PDB entry 7O4L | electron microscopy, 3.40 A resolution | chains 1 and 6 of the 17 polymer chains in the assembly

Chain 1:
Name: General transcription and DNA repair factor IIH subunit TFB1
Source organism: Saccharomyces cerevisiae (strain ATCC 204508 / S288c)
UniProtKB: P32776 (TFB1_YEAST); residues 1-642 here = UniProt positions 1-642
Amino-acid sequence (645 residues; numbered -2 to 642; the number before each row is that of its first residue; numbers below 1 keep their minus sign (Gly-2 is residue -2)):
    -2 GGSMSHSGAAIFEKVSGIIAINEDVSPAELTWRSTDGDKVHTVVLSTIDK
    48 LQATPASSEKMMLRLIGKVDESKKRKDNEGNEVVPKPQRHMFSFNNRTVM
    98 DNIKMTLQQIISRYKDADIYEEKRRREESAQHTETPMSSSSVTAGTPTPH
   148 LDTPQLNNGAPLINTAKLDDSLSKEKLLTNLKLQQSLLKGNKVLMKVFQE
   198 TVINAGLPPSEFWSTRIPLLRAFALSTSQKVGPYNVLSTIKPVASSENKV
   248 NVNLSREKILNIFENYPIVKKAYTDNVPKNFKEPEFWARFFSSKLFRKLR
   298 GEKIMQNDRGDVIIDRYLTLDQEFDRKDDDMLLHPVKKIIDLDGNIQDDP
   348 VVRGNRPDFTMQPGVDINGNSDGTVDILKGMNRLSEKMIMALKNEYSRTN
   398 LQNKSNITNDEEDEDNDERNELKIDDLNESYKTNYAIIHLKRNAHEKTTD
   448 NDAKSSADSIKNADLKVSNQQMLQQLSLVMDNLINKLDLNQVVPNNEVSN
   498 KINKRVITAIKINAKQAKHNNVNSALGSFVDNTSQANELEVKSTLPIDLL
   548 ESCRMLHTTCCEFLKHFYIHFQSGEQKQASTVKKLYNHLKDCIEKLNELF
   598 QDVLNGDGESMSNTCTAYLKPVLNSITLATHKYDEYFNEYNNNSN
Disordered / not traced: -2 to 0, 67-82, 122-166, 241-244, 394-412, 447-462, 518-535, 640-642
Sequence notes: expression tag (-2 to 0)
Swiss-Prot annotation at these positions:
  - modified residue: Thr150 (Phosphothreonine)

Chain 6:
Name: General transcription and DNA repair factor IIH subunit SSL1
Source organism: Saccharomyces cerevisiae (strain ATCC 204508 / S288c)
UniProtKB: Q04673 (SSL1_YEAST); residues 1-461 here = UniProt positions 1-461
Amino-acid sequence (464 residues; numbered -2 to 461; the number before each row is that of its first residue; numbers below 1 keep their minus sign (Gly-2 is residue -2)):
    -2 GGSMAPVVISESEEDEDRVAITRRTKRQVHFDGEGDDRVDQQQQQHSSSH
    48 RDRDKHVQRKKKKRLSNRNLQGSNGGYAWEDEIKRSWDLVKVDDEGDMAS
    98 LVASIVEARKKRTAKKNITPYQRGIIRSLILTLDCSEAMLEKDLRPNRHA
   148 MIIQYAIDFVHEFFDQNPISQMGIIIMRNGLAQLVSQVSGNPQDHIDALK
   198 SIRKQEPKGNPSLQNALEMARGLLLPVPAHCTREVLIVFGSLSTTDPGDI
   248 HQTIDSLVSEKIRVKVLGLSAQVAICKELCKATNYGDESFYKILLDETHL
   298 KELFNEAVTPLPVNKINKGFTLVKMGFPTRIFEDTPTFCSCHSKLVYGGY
   348 FCPNCHSKVCSLPTVCPCCDLMLILSTHLARSYHHLMPLKTFAEVPTTEK
   398 FRSEDCFSCQSRFPILKNHKNGKLLTSSRYRCEDCKQEFCVDCDVFIHEI
   448 LHNCPGCESKPVIT
Disordered / not traced: -2 to 71, 90-95, 414-421, 460-461
Sequence notes: expression tag (-2 to 0)
Bound ions: Zn2+ site 1: Cys336, Cys338, His339, Cys357; Zn2+ site 2: Cys349, Cys352, Cys363, Cys366; Zn2+ site 3: Cys403, Cys406, Cys437, Cys440; Zn2+ site 4: Cys429, Cys432, Cys451, Cys454
Swiss-Prot annotation at these positions:
  - zinc finger: Cys349 to Cys366 (C4-type)

Chain 1 / chain 6 interface:
Contacting residue pairs (76):
  Arg218(1) with Gly219(6); Pro223(6)
  Ala219(1) with Leu181(6), hydrophobic; Gln184(6)
  Gln226(1) with Leu178(6); Ala179(6), hydrogen bond (side chain-backbone); Met216(6)
  Lys227(1) with Leu178(6); Asn212(6); Pro244(6)
  Val228(1) with Asn176(6); Gly177(6); Leu178(6)
  Gly229(1) with Asp243(6); Pro244(6)
  Pro230(1) with Asp243(6)
  Leu389(1) with Asp243(6); Pro244(6); Gly245(6); Asp246(6), hydrogen bond (backbone-backbone)
  Tyr428(1) with Tyr282(6), hydrogen bond (side chain-backbone); Gly283(6); Asp284(6)
  Asn431(1) with Asn311(6); Lys312(6), hydrogen bond (backbone-backbone)
  Tyr432(1) with Tyr118(6), hydrophobic; Asp284(6), hydrogen bond; Phe287(6); Pro309(6), hydrophobic; Val310(6); Lys312(6)
  Ala433(1) with Tyr118(6); Gln119(6), hydrogen bond (backbone-backbone); Val310(6), hydrogen bond (backbone-backbone); Lys312(6)
  Ile434(1) with Pro117(6); Tyr118(6), hydrophobic
  Ile435(1) with Pro117(6); Gln119(6)
  Leu437(1) with Met384(6), hydrophobic
  Arg439(1) with Met384(6), hydrogen bond
  Gln513(1) with Phe329(6)
  His516(1) with Glu330(6), hydrogen bond (side chain-backbone); Asp331(6); Tyr344(6)
  Val538(1) with Leu342(6), hydrophobic; Tyr344(6), hydrophobic
  Cys550(1) with Phe335(6), hydrophobic
  Arg551(1) with Phe335(6); Ser340(6)
  His554(1) with Phe335(6); Cys336(6); Ser337(6); Ser340(6), hydrogen bond
  Thr555(1) with Ser340(6), hydrogen bond
  Cys558(1) with Ser337(6), hydrogen bond
  Leu561(1) with Cys365(6), hydrophobic
  Lys562(1) with Pro364(6); Cys365(6)
  Tyr565(1) with Asn351(6); Cys352(6), hydrophobic; Cys365(6)
  Ile566(1) with Asp367(6)
  Gln569(1) with Asn351(6); Cys366(6)
  Ala614(1) with Thr332(6); Thr334(6)
  Tyr615(1) with Thr332(6); Pro333(6); Thr334(6); Phe335(6)
  Leu616(1) with Phe335(6), hydrophobic
  Pro618(1) with Thr334(6)
  Ser622(1) with Cys352(6), hydrogen bond (side chain-backbone)
  Leu625(1) with His353(6)
  Lys629(1) with Asn351(6), hydrogen bond (side chain-backbone)
Interface residues without a listed pair, chain 1 (45 interface residues in all): Pro215, Leu216, Leu222, Ala388, Lys390, Asn391, Thr430, Asn517, Leu547
Interface residues without a listed pair, chain 6 (52 interface residues in all): Thr116, Leu222, Thr242, Arg260, Asn281, Lys341, Leu383

Overview:
Chain 1 and chain 6 form an interface of 45 and 52 residues respectively, with 14 hydrogen bonds. Polar
contacts include Gln226(1)-Ala179(6), Tyr428(1)-Tyr282(6) and Tyr432(1)-Asp284(6). Cys336(6), Cys338(6),
His339(6) and Cys357(6) form the Zn2+ site 1. Cys349(6), Cys352(6), Cys363(6) and Cys366(6) form the Zn2+ site
2.
Here chain 1 is General transcription and DNA repair factor IIH subunit TFB1 and chain 6 is General
transcription and DNA repair factor IIH subunit SSL1, both from Saccharomyces cerevisiae (strain ATCC 204508 /
S288c). Entry 7O4L (Yeast TFIIH in the expanded state within the pre-initiation complex) was determined by
electron microscopy, deposited together with 7O4I, 7O4J, 7O4K, 7O72, 7O73 and 7O75.
